Entry 5JZD (X-ray diffraction, 2.30 A resolution); this record covers chain A.

Chain A:
Protein: Isochorismate synthase EntC
Organism: Escherichia coli (strain K12)
Notes: EC 5.4.4.2
Reference sequence: P0AEJ2 (ENTC_ECOLI); residues 1-391 here = UniProt positions 1-391
Amino-acid sequence (391 residues; each row starts with the number of its first residue):
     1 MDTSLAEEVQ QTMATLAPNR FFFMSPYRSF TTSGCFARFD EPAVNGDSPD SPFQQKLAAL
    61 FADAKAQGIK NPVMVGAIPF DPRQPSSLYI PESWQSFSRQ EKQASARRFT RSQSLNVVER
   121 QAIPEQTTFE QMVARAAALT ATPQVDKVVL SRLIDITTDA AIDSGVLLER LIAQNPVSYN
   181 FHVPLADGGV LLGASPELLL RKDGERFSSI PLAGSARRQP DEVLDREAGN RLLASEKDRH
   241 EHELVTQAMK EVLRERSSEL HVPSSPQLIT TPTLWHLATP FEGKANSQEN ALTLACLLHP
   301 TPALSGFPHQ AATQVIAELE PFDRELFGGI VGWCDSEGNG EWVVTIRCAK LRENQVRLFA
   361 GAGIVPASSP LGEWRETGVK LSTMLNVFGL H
Unresolved in the structure: 1-13
UniProt features mapped onto this chain:
  - active site: Lys147 (Proton acceptor), Glu197 (Proton donor)
  - binding site (Mg(2+)): Thr140, Thr142, Val145, Asp146, Glu241, Glu376
  - binding site (isochorismate): Gly214, Ser215, Glu241, Ala303, Arg347, Gly361, Lys380
  - mutagenesis: Ala303 (A303T: Loss of mutase activity), Leu304 (L304A: Loss of mutase activity), Phe327 (F327Y: Loss of mutase activity), Ile346 (I346L: Loss of mutase activity), Phe359 (F359Q: Loss of mutase activity)
Ion coordination: Mg2+: Glu241, Glu376 (together with isochorismic acid)
Ligand contacts: isochorismic acid (ISC; (5S,6S)-5-[(1-carboxyethenyl)oxy]-6-hydroxycyclohexa-1,3-diene-1-carboxylic acid): Lys147, Glu197, Leu212, Ala213, Gly214, Ser215, Glu241, His276, Ala303, Leu304, Ile346, Arg347, Phe359, Ala360, Gly361, Ala362, Gly363, Glu376, Lys380
What the authors report for this chain:
  - catalytic residues: Lys147 (citing earlier work)

In short:
Chain A binds isochorismic acid. The Mg2+ site is built by Glu241 and Glu376. Curated annotation (UniProt)
lists active-site residues Lys147 and Glu197, 6 Mg2+-binding residues, 7 isochorismate-binding residues and 5
mutagenesis sites. The paper reports the catalytic residue Lys147.
Chain A is Isochorismate synthase EntC (Escherichia coli (strain K12)); the structure, A re-refinement of the
isochorismate synthase EntC, was determined by X-ray diffraction together with 5JXZ, 5JY4, 5JY8 and 5JY9 from
the same study.
